Entry 4A0V (electron microscopy, 10.70 A resolution (very low resolution: no residue pairs are listed; an interface is given only as per-side residue counts)); this record covers chains K and P of the 16 polymer chains in the assembly.

[Chain K (and P)]
Name: T-complex protein 1 subunit beta
From: Bos taurus
Notes: chain P of this document is another copy of the same molecule, construct and numbering; everything in this record applies to it too
Reference sequence: Q3ZBH0 (TCPB_BOVIN); residues 1-513 here correspond to UniProt positions 14-526 (UniProt number = residue number + 13)
Amino-acid sequence (513 residues; each row starts with the number of its first residue):
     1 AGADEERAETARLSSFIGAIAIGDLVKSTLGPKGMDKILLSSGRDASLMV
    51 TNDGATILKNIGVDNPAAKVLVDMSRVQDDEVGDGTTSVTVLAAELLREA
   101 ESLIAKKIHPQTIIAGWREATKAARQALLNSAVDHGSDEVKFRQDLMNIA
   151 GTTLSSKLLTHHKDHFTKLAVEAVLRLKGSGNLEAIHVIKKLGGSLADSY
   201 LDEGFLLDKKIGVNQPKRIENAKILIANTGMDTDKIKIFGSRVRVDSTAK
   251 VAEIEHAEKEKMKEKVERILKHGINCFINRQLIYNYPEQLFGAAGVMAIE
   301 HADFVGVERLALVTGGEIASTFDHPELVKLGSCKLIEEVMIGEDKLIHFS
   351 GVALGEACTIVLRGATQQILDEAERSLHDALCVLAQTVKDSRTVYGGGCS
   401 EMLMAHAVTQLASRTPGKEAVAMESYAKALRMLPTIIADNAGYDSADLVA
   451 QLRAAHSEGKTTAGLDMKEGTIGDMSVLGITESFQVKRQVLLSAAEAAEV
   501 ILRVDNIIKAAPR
Curated features (UniProtKB/Swiss-Prot):
  - binding site (ADP): Gly31, Gly85, Thr86, Thr87, Ser88, Ser155, Ser156, Gly397, Glu482, Lys487
  - binding site (ATP): Gly31, Gly85, Thr86, Thr87, Glu482, Lys487
  - binding site (Mg(2+)): Asp84
  - modified residue: Ser47 (Phosphoserine), Lys141 (N6-acetyllysine), Lys168 (N6-acetyllysine), Ser247 (Phosphoserine), Thr248 (Phosphothreonine)
  - cross-link: Lys235 (Glycyl lysine isopeptide (Lys-Gly) (interchain with G-Cter in SUMO2))

[Interface between chain K and chain P]
At this resolution (11 A) residue pairs are not listed: 16 residues of chain K and 13 of chain P lie at the interface.

[Overview]
16 residues of chain K and 13 residues of chain P are in contact. Curated annotation (UniProt) lists 10
ADP-binding residues, 6 ATP-binding residues and Mg2+-binding residue Asp84(K) on chain K.
Chain K and chain P are both T-complex protein 1 subunit beta (Bos taurus); the structure, model refined
against the Symmetry-free cryo-EM map of TRiC-AMP-PNP, was determined by electron microscopy, deposited
together with 4A0O, 4A0W and 4A13.
